PDB entry 5D0S | X-ray diffraction, 2.50 A resolution | chains J and X of the 28 polymer chains in the assembly

== Chain J (and X) ==
Name: Proteasome subunit beta type-4
Organism: Saccharomyces cerevisiae (strain ATCC 204508 / S288c)
Notes: EC 3.4.25.1; chain X of this document is another copy of the same molecule, construct and numbering; everything in this record applies to it too
UniProt: P22141 (PSB4_YEAST); residue numbers follow UniProt; this construct covers 1-198
Sequence (198 residues; numbered 1 to 198; the number before each row is that of its first residue):
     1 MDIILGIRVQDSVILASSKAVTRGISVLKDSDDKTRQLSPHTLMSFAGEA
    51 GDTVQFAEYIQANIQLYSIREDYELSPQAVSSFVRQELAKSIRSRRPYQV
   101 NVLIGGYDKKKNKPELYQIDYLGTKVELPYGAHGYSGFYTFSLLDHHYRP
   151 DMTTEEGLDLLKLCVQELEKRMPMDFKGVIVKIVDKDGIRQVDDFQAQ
Unresolved in the structure: 196-198
Swiss-Prot annotation at these positions:
  - modified residue: Met-1 (N-acetylmethionine), Ser-76 (Phosphoserine)

== Chain J / chain X interface ==
Residue-residue contacts (40; chain J residue first):
  Thr-22(J) / Pro-173(X)
  Gly-24(J) / Pro-173(X)
  Ile-25(J) / Tyr-135(X)  hydrophobic
  Ile-25(J) / Tyr-139(X)  hydrogen bond (backbone-side chain)
  Ile-25(J) / Arg-171(X)
  Ile-25(J) / Pro-173(X)  hydrophobic
  Ser-26(J) / Tyr-139(X)  hydrogen bond
  Ser-26(J) / Arg-171(X)
  Val-27(J) / Lys-170(X)
  Val-27(J) / Arg-171(X)  hydrogen bond (backbone-backbone)
  Val-27(J) / Met-172(X)
  Val-27(J) / Pro-173(X)  hydrophobic
  Leu-28(J) / Arg-171(X)
  Tyr-135(J) / Ile-25(X)  hydrophobic
  Tyr-139(J) / Ile-25(X)  hydrogen bond (side chain-backbone)
  Tyr-139(J) / Ser-26(X)  hydrogen bond
  Glu-169(J) / Asp-175(X)
  Glu-169(J) / Lys-177(X)  hydrogen bond (backbone-side chain)
  Lys-170(J) / Val-27(X)
  Lys-170(J) / Lys-177(X)  hydrogen bond (backbone-side chain)
  Arg-171(J) / Ile-25(X)
  Arg-171(J) / Ser-26(X)
  Arg-171(J) / Val-27(X)  hydrogen bond (backbone-backbone)
  Arg-171(J) / Leu-28(X)
  Met-172(J) / Val-27(X)
  Pro-173(J) / Thr-22(X)
  Pro-173(J) / Gly-24(X)
  Pro-173(J) / Ile-25(X)  hydrophobic
  Pro-173(J) / Val-27(X)  hydrophobic
  Pro-173(J) / Met-174(X)
  Pro-173(J) / Asp-175(X)  hydrogen bond (backbone-backbone)
  Met-174(J) / Pro-173(X)
  Met-174(J) / Met-174(X)  hydrophobic
  Met-174(J) / Asp-175(X)
  Asp-175(J) / Glu-169(X)
  Asp-175(J) / Pro-173(X)  hydrogen bond (backbone-backbone)
  Asp-175(J) / Met-174(X)
  Asp-175(J) / Asp-175(X)
  Lys-177(J) / Glu-169(X)  hydrogen bond (side chain-backbone)
  Lys-177(J) / Lys-170(X)  hydrogen bond (side chain-backbone)
Other interface residues (no listed pair), chain J (18 interface residues in all): Asp-30, Phe-138
Other interface residues (no listed pair), chain X (18 interface residues in all): Asp-30, Phe-138

== Overview ==
The chain J/chain X interface involves 18 residues from each chain; the contacts include 12 hydrogen bonds.
Polar contacts include Ile-25(J)/Tyr-139(X), Ser-26(J)/Tyr-139(X) and Glu-169(J)/Lys-177(X).
Both chains are Proteasome subunit beta type-4 (Saccharomyces cerevisiae (strain ATCC 204508 / S288c)). Entry
5D0S (Yeast 20S proteasome beta5-D166N mutant in complex with Carfilzomib) was determined by X-ray diffraction
(same publication as 5CZ4, 5CZ5, 5CZ6, 5CZ7, 5CZ8, 5CZ9 and 16 further entries).
